PDB entry 3JAS | electron microscopy, 3.50 A resolution | chains E and G of the 12 polymer chains in the assembly

Chain E:
Name: Tubulin alpha-1B chain
Organism: Sus scrofa
Reference sequence: Q2XVP4 (TBA1B_PIG); residues 1-451 here = UniProt positions 1-451
Sequence (451 residues; each row starts with the number of its first residue):
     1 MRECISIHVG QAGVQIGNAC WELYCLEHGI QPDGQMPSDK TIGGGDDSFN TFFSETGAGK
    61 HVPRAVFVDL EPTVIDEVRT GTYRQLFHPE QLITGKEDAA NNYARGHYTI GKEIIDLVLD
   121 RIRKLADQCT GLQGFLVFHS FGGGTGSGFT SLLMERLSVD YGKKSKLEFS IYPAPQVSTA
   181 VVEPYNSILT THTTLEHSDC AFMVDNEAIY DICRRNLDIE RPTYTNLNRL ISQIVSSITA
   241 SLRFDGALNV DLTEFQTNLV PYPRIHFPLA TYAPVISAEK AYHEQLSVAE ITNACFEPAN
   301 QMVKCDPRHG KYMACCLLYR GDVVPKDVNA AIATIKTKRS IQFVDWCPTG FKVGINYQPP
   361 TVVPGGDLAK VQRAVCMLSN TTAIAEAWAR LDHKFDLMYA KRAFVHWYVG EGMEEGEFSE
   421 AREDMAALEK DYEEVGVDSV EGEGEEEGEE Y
Disordered / not traced: 38-46, 438-451
Metal / ion sites: Mg2+: Asp98 (together with GTP)
Ligand contacts: GTP (guanosine-5'-triphosphate): Gly10, Gln11, Ala12, Gln15, Asp69, Asp98, Ala99, Ala100, Asn101, Asn102, Ser140, Gly143, Gly144, Thr145, Gly146, Ile171, Thr179, Glu183, Asn206, Tyr224, Leu227, Asn228
UniProt features mapped onto this chain:
  - motif: Met1 to Cys4 (MREC motif)
  - active site: Glu254
  - binding site (GTP): Gly10, Gln11, Ala12, Gln15, Glu71, Ala99, Ser140, Gly143, Gly144, Thr145, Gly146, Thr179, Glu183, Asn206, Tyr224, Asn228, Leu252
  - binding site (Mg(2+)): Glu71
  - site: Tyr451 (Involved in polymerization)
  - modified residue: Lys40 (N6,N6,N6-trimethyllysine), Ser48 (Phosphoserine), Ser232 (Phosphoserine), Tyr282 (3'-nitrotyrosine), Arg339 (Omega-N-methylarginine), Ser439 (Phosphoserine), Glu443 (5-glutamyl polyglutamate), Glu445 (5-glutamyl polyglutamate), Tyr451 (3'-nitrotyrosine)
  - cross-link (Glycyl lysine isopeptide (Lys-Gly)): Lys326 (interchain with G-Cter in ubiquitin), Lys370 (interchain with G-Cter in ubiquitin)
From the paper describing this entry:
  - catalytic residues: Glu254 (citing earlier work)

Chain G:
Name: Tubulin beta chain
Organism: Sus scrofa
Reference sequence: P02554 (TBB_PIG); the author numbering skips numbers that UniProt does not, so the offset changes along the chain: 1-44 = UniProt 1-44; 47-360 = UniProt 45-358; 369-455 = UniProt 359-445
Sequence (445 residues; each row starts with the number of its first residue; note: 10 numbers in that range are skipped by the numbering (no residue carries them; nothing is unmodelled there)):
     1 MREIVHIQAG QCGNQIGAKF WEVISDEHGI DPTGSYHGDS DLQL
    47 ERINVYYNEA AGNKYVPRAI LVDLEPGTMD SVRSGPFGQI FRPDNFVFGQ SGAGNNWAKG
   107 HYTEGAELVD SVLDVVRKES ESCDCLQGFQ LTHSLGGGTG SGMGTLLISK IREEYPDRIM
   167 NTFSVVPSPK VSDTVVEPYN ATLSVHQLVE NTDETYCIDN EALYDICFRT LKLTTPTYGD
   227 LNHLVSATMS GVTTCLRFPG QLNADLRKLA VNMVPFPRLH FFMPGFAPLT SRGSQQYRAL
   287 TVPELTQQMF DAKNMMAACD PRHGRYLTVA AVFRGRMSMK EVDEQMLNVQ NKNSSYFVEW
   347 IPNNVKTAVC DIPP
   369 RGLKMSATFI GNSTAIQELF KRISEQFTAM FRRKAFLHWY TGEGMDEMEF TEAESNMNDL
   429 VSEYQQYQDA TADEQGEFEE EGEEDEA
Disordered / not traced: 437-455
Ligand contacts: GDP (guanosine-5'-diphosphate): Gly10, Gln11, Cys12, Gln15, Ile16, Glu71, Asn101, Ser140, Gly143, Gly144, Thr145, Gly146, Val171, Asp179, Glu183, Asn206, Tyr224, Asn228
UniProt features mapped onto this chain:
  - motif: Met1 to Ile4 (MREI motif)
  - binding site (GTP): Gln11, Glu71, Ser140, Gly144, Thr145, Gly146, Asn206, Asn228
  - binding site (Mg(2+)): Glu71
  - modified residue: Ser40 (Phosphoserine), Lys60 (N6-acetyllysine), Ser174 (Phosphoserine), Thr287 (Phosphothreonine), Thr292 (Phosphothreonine), Arg320 (Omega-N-methylarginine), Glu448 (5-glutamyl polyglutamate)
  - cross-link (Glycyl lysine isopeptide (Lys-Gly)): Lys60 (interchain with G-Cter in ubiquitin), Lys326 (interchain with G-Cter in ubiquitin)

How chain E and chain G interact:
Contacting residue pairs - 61 pairs, chain E then chain G:
  Gln11(E) - Gly246(G)
  Gln11(E) - Gln247(G)  hydrogen bond (side chain-backbone)
  Gln11(E) - Leu248(G)
  Gln11(E) - Asn249(G)
  Gln15(E) - Gln247(G)
  Glu71(E) - Arg2(G)  salt bridge
  Pro72(E) - Met1(G)  hydrophobic
  Pro72(E) - Arg2(G)
  Pro72(E) - Arg48(G)
  Thr73(E) - Arg2(G)
  Thr73(E) - Arg48(G)
  Asp76(E) - Arg48(G)  salt bridge
  Glu77(E) - Pro245(G)
  Lys96(E) - Arg2(G)
  Glu97(E) - Gln133(G)
  Glu97(E) - Arg164(G)  salt bridge
  Glu97(E) - Arg253(G)  salt bridge
  Asp98(E) - Lys254(G)  salt bridge
  Ala100(E) - Arg253(G)
  Ala100(E) - Lys254(G)
  Ala100(E) - Val257(G)
  Asn101(E) - Lys254(G)
  Asn101(E) - Asn258(G)
  Asn101(E) - Lys352(G)
  Arg105(E) - Arg253(G)
  Gln176(E) - Leu333(G)
  Gln176(E) - Asn349(G)  hydrogen bond (backbone-side chain)
  Val177(E) - Asp329(G)
  Val177(E) - Leu333(G)  hydrophobic
  Ser178(E) - Asn349(G)  hydrogen bond
  Ser178(E) - Val351(G)
  Thr179(E) - Leu248(G)
  Thr179(E) - Val351(G)
  Thr179(E) - Lys352(G)
  Thr179(E) - Thr353(G)
  Ala180(E) - Asn258(G)
  Val181(E) - Asn258(G)  hydrogen bond (backbone-side chain)
  Val181(E) - Ile347(G)  hydrophobic
  Tyr210(E) - Met325(G)
  Tyr210(E) - Lys326(G)
  Tyr210(E) - Asp329(G)  hydrogen bond
  Arg221(E) - Ser324(G)
  Arg221(E) - Glu327(G)  salt bridge
  Pro222(E) - Lys326(G)
  Thr223(E) - Gln247(G)
  Tyr224(E) - Met325(G)  hydrophobic
  Lys394(E) - Pro348(G)
  Met398(E) - Trp346(G)
  Met398(E) - Pro348(G)
  Lys401(E) - Phe262(G)
  Lys401(E) - Trp346(G)
  Ala403(E) - Trp346(G)  hydrophobic
  Phe404(E) - Val257(G)
  Phe404(E) - Asn258(G)
  Phe404(E) - Val260(G)
  Phe404(E) - Pro261(G)  hydrogen bond (backbone-backbone)
  Phe404(E) - Ile347(G)  hydrophobic
  His406(E) - Val260(G)
  His406(E) - Pro261(G)
  Trp407(E) - Val257(G)  hydrophobic
  Trp407(E) - Val260(G)  hydrogen bond (side chain-backbone)
Interface residues without a listed pair, chain E (34 interface residues in all): Val182, Leu397, Arg402
Interface residues without a listed pair, chain G (36 interface residues in all): Ala256, Pro263, Thr314, Met323, Glu345, Asn350

Summary:
The interface between chain E and chain G involves 34 residues on one side and 36 on the other, with 7
hydrogen bonds and 6 salt bridges. Among the polar pairs are Glu71(E)-Arg2(G), Asp76(E)-Arg48(G) and
Glu97(E)-Arg164(G). Bound to chain E: GTP. Bound to chain G: GDP. The paper reports the catalytic residue
Glu254(E).
Here chain E is Tubulin alpha-1B chain and chain G is Tubulin beta chain, both from Sus scrofa. Entry 3JAS
(Cryo-EM structure of dynamic GDP-microtubule (14 protofilaments) decorated with kinesin) was determined by
electron microscopy (same publication as 3JAK, 3JAL, 3JAR, 3JAT and 3JAW).
